PDB entry 8B3O | electron microscopy, 2.97 A resolution | chains aaa and ppp of the 45 polymer chains in the assembly

# Chain aaa (and ppp)
Protein: Capsid protein G8P
From: Enterobacteria phage f1
Notes: chain ppp of this document is another copy of the same molecule, construct and numbering; everything in this record applies to it too
Reference sequence: P69540 (CAPSD_BPF1); residues 1-50 here correspond to UniProt positions 24-73 (UniProt number = residue number + 23)
Sequence (50 residues; numbered 1 to 50; the number before each row is that of its first residue):
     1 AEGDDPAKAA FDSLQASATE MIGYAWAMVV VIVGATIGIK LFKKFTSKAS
Not modelled in the structure: 1-7 (chain ppp: 1-4)
Differences from the reference sequence: engineered mutation Met21 (Tyr44 in P69540)
Reported in the primary citation:
  - mutagenesis - Y21M: increased stability (citing earlier work)

# Chain aaa / chain ppp interface
Contacting residue pairs - 8 pairs, chain aaa then chain ppp:
  Trp26(aaa) - Pro6(ppp)
  Gly34(aaa) - Leu14(ppp)
  Phe42(aaa) - Met21(ppp)  hydrophobic
  Phe45(aaa) - Ile22(ppp)  hydrophobic
  Ala49(aaa) - Ala25(ppp)
  Ala49(aaa) - Met28(ppp)
  Ala49(aaa) - Val29(ppp)  hydrophobic
  Ala49(aaa) - Ile32(ppp)
Other interface residues (no listed pair), chain aaa (10 interface residues in all): Val30, Val33, Leu41, Thr46, Ser50
Other interface residues (no listed pair), chain ppp (11 interface residues in all): Ala7, Ala10, Ala18

# Overview
The interface between chain aaa and chain ppp involves 10 residues on one side and 11 on the other. From the
paper: Y21M of chain aaa increases stability.
Both chains are Capsid protein G8P (Enterobacteria phage f1). Entry 8B3O (CryoEM structure of the pointy tip
(proteins pIII/pVI/pVIII) from the f1 filamentous bacteriophage) was determined by electron microscopy
together with 8B3P and 8B3Q from the same study.
